Entry 5NG0 (X-ray diffraction, 2.00 A resolution); this record covers chains A and B.

== Chain A (and B) ==
Protein: Receptor-interacting serine/threonine-protein kinase 2
From: Homo sapiens
Notes: EC 2.7.11.1, 2.7.10.2; chain B of this document is another copy of the same molecule, construct and numbering; everything in this record applies to it too
UniProt: O43353 (RIPK2_HUMAN); residues 1-300 here = UniProt positions 1-300
Chain sequence (304 residues; each row starts with the number of its first residue; numbers below 1 keep their minus sign (Gly-3 is residue -3)):
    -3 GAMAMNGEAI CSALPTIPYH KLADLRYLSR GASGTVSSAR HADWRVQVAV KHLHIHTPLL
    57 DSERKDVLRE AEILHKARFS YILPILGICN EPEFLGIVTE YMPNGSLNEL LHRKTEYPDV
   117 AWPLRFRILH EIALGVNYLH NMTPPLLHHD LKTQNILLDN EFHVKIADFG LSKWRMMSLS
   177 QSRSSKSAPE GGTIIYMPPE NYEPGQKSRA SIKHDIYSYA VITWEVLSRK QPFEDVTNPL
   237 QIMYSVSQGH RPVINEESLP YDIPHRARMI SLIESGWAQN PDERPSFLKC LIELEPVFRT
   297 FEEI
Disordered / not traced: -3 to 5, 173-187, 201-206 (chain B: -3 to 4, 173-182, 202-204, 300)
Construct notes: expression tag (-3 to 0); engineered mutation Phe294 (Leu in O43353)
Ion coordination: Mg2+: Asp164 (together with AMP-PCP)
Ligand contacts: AMP-PCP (ACP; phosphomethylphosphonic acid adenylate ester): Leu24, Ser25, Ala28, Ser29, Val32, Ala45, Lys47, Leu79, Thr95, Glu96, Tyr97, Met98, Glu105, Asp146, Gln150, Asn151, Leu153, Asp164
From the paper describing this entry:
  - contacts within the chain: Lys47-Glu66 (salt bridge), Glu68-Trp170 (water-mediated contact), Ser8-His71 (hydrogen bond), His71-Arg74 (backbone contact), Pro140-Trp170, His145-Leu167, Asp164-Gly166 (hydrogen bond), Phe165-Ser168 (backbone contact), Arg65-Ser168 (hydrogen bond), Lys169-Glu186, Lys209-Pro277 (hydrogen bond), Lys209-Arg280 (hydrogen bond)
  - binding site for AMP-PCP: Leu24, Ser29, Ala45, Lys47, Leu79, Thr95, Tyr97, Gln150, Leu153
  - Mg2+ coordination: Asp164
  - Mg2+ coordination through a water molecule: Asp146
  - mutagenesis - R74A, R74D, R74H: decreased catalytic activity
  - mutagenesis - R74A, R74D, R74H: decreased stability
  - self-association interface (contacts with another copy of this molecule); pairs are residue here / residue on that copy: Cys7-Cys7, Ile6, His71, Arg74
  - post-translational modification sites: Ser174, Ser176, Ser178
  - catalytic residues: Lys47, Asp146 (by similarity / conservation)
  - post-translational modification sites: Lys209 (citing earlier work)
  - conformationally variable residues (order/disorder transition): Pro200 to His210

== Interface between chain A and chain B ==
Pairs across the interface (53; chain A residue first):
  Ile6(A) - Ser8(B)
  Ile6(A) - Ala9(B)
  Ile6(A) - Leu10(B)  hydrogen bond (backbone-backbone)
  Ile6(A) - Glu68(B)
  Ile6(A) - His71(B)
  Cys7(A) - Cys7(B)  disulfide
  Cys7(A) - Ser8(B)
  Cys7(A) - His71(B)
  Cys7(A) - Lys72(B)
  Ser8(A) - Ile6(B)
  Ser8(A) - Cys7(B)
  Ser8(A) - Ser8(B)  hydrogen bond (backbone-backbone)
  Ser8(A) - His71(B)  hydrogen bond (side chain-backbone)
  Ser8(A) - Lys72(B)
  Ala9(A) - Ile6(B)
  Leu10(A) - Ile6(B)  hydrogen bond (backbone-backbone)
  Asp39(A) - Asn133(B)  hydrogen bond (backbone-side chain)
  Asp39(A) - Asn137(B)
  Asp39(A) - Leu284(B)
  Trp40(A) - Leu130(B)
  Trp40(A) - Asn133(B)
  Trp40(A) - Tyr134(B)
  Arg41(A) - Leu130(B)
  Arg41(A) - Leu284(B)
  Arg41(A) - Leu287(B)
  Arg41(A) - Ile288(B)
  Arg41(A) - Glu291(B)  salt bridge
  Glu68(A) - Ile6(B)
  His71(A) - Ile6(B)
  His71(A) - Cys7(B)
  His71(A) - Ser8(B)  hydrogen bond (backbone-side chain)
  Lys72(A) - Cys7(B)  hydrogen bond (side chain-backbone)
  Lys72(A) - Ser8(B)
  Arg74(A) - Arg74(B)
  Phe75(A) - Leu82(B)  hydrophobic
  Ser76(A) - Glu96(B)  hydrogen bond
  Leu82(A) - Phe75(B)  hydrophobic
  Glu96(A) - Ser76(B)  hydrogen bond
  Arg123(A) - Glu157(B)  salt bridge
  Leu130(A) - Trp40(B)
  Leu130(A) - Arg41(B)
  Asn133(A) - Asp39(B)  hydrogen bond (side chain-backbone)
  Asn133(A) - Trp40(B)
  Tyr134(A) - Trp40(B)
  Asn137(A) - Asp39(B)
  Glu157(A) - Glu157(B)
  Glu157(A) - His159(B)  salt bridge
  His159(A) - Glu157(B)  salt bridge
  Leu284(A) - Asp39(B)
  Leu284(A) - Arg41(B)
  Leu287(A) - Arg41(B)
  Ile288(A) - Arg41(B)
  Glu291(A) - Arg41(B)  salt bridge
Also at the interface, not in a pair above, chain A (31 interface residues in all): Pro11, Ala38, Val42, Tyr77
Also at the interface, not in a pair above, chain B (31 interface residues in all): Pro11, Ala38, Val42, Tyr77, Arg123
Cross-chain cystine bridges: Cys7(A)-Cys7(B)

== Overview ==
Chain A and chain B each contribute 31 residues to their interface, with 1 disulfide bond, 10 hydrogen bonds
and 5 salt bridges. Polar contacts include Arg41(A)-Glu291(B), Arg123(A)-Glu157(B) and Glu157(A)-His159(B).
Chain A binds AMP-PCP. From the paper: catalytic residues Lys47(A) and Asp146(A); R74A, R74D and R74H of chain
A reduce catalytic activity.
Both chains are Receptor-interacting serine/threonine-protein kinase 2 (Homo sapiens). Entry 5NG0 (Structure
of RIP2K(L294F) with bound AMPPCP) was determined by X-ray diffraction (same publication as 5NG3 and 5NG2).
